2PXY - chains C and P of the 5 polymer chains in the assembly; structure by X-ray diffraction, 2.23 A resolution.

[Chain C]
Protein: H-2 class II histocompatibility antigen, A-U alpha chain
From: Mus musculus
Notes: fragment: extracellular alpha-1, extracellular alpha-2
UniProt: P14438 (HA2U_MOUSE); the construct lacks a stretch of the UniProt sequence, so the offset changes along the chain: 4-9 = UniProt 1-6; 10-180 = UniProt 8-178
Amino-acid sequence (183 residues; each row starts with the number of its first residue; numbers below 1 keep their minus sign (Asp-1 is residue -1)):
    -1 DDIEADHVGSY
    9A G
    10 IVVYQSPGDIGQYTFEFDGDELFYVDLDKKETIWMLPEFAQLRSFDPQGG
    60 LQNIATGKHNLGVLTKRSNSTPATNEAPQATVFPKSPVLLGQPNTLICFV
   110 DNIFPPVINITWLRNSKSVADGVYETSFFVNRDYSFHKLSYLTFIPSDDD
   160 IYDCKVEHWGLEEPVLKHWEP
Construct notes: expression tag (-1 to 3)
Swiss-Prot annotation at these positions:
  - region: Glu179, Pro180 (Connecting peptide)
  - glycosylation: Asn118 (N-linked (GlcNAc...) asparagine)
Cystine bridges: Cys107-Cys163

[Chain P]
Protein: Myelin basic protein (MBP)-peptide
Notes: engineered mutation(s): K4Y
Amino-acid sequence (13 residues; each row starts with the number of its first residue; numbers below 1 keep their minus sign (His-4 is residue -4)):
    -4 HSRGGASQYRPSQ
Disordered / not traced: -4 to -3

[Interface between chain C and chain P]
Residue-residue contacts - 28 pairs, chain C then chain P:
  Tyr9(C) with Gly0(P); Ala1(P); Ser2(P), hydrogen bond (backbone-backbone)
  Val11(C) with Tyr4(P), hydrophobic
  Tyr22(C) with Ala1(P)
  Phe24(C) with Gly0(P); Ala1(P), hydrophobic
  Ser53(C) with Arg-2(P); Gly-1(P), hydrogen bond (backbone-backbone)
  Phe54(C) with Gly-1(P); Ala1(P), hydrophobic
  Gln61(C) with Gln3(P)
  Asn62(C) with Ser2(P); Gln3(P), hydrogen bond; Tyr4(P), hydrogen bond (side chain-backbone)
  Thr65(C) with Tyr4(P); Arg5(P); Pro6(P)
  Gly66(C) with Tyr4(P)
  His68(C) with Pro6(P); Ser7(P), hydrogen bond (side chain-backbone); Gln8(P)
  Asn69(C) with Tyr4(P); Arg5(P), hydrogen bond (side chain-backbone); Pro6(P); Ser7(P), hydrogen bond (side chain-backbone)
  Val72(C) with Ser7(P); Gln8(P)
Interface residues without a listed pair, chain C (15 interface residues in all): Leu73, Arg76

[Overview]
The interface between chain C and chain P involves 15 residues on one side and 11 on the other; the contacts
include 7 hydrogen bonds. Polar pairs include Asn62(C)-Gln3(P), Asn62(C)-Tyr4(P) and His68(C)-Ser7(P).
Chain C is H-2 class II histocompatibility antigen, A-U alpha chain (Mus musculus) and chain P is Myelin basic
protein (MBP)-peptide; the structure, Crystal structures of immune receptor complexes, was determined by X-ray
diffraction together with 2Z31 and 2Z35 from the same study.
